Entry 6ZY2 (electron microscopy, 3.60 A resolution); this record covers chains C and G of the 12 polymer chains in the assembly.

== Chain C ==
Molecule: ABC transporter maintaining OM lipid asymmetry, cytoplasmic STAS component
From: Escherichia coli
Reference sequence: W8T4U6 (W8T4U6_ECOLX); residue numbers follow UniProt; this construct covers 1-97
Sequence (105 residues; numbered 1 to 105; the number before each row is that of its first residue):
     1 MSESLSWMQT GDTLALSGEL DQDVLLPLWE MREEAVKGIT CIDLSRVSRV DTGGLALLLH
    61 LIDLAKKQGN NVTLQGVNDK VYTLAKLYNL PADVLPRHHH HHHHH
Unresolved in the structure: 1-2, 99-105
Construct notes: expression tag (98-105)

== Chain G ==
Molecule: Toluene tolerance protein Ttg2A
From: Escherichia coli 909945-2
Reference sequence: V0AC37 (V0AC37_ECOLX); residue numbers follow UniProt; this construct covers 1-269
Sequence (269 residues; row label = number of the first residue in the row):
     1 MEQSVANLVD MRDVSFTRGN RCIFDNISLT VPRGKITAIM GPSGIGKTTL LRLIGGQIAP
    61 DHGEILFDGE NIPAMSRSRL YTVRKRMSML FQSGALFTDM NVFDNVAYPL REHTQLPAPL
   121 LHSTVMMKLE AVGLRGAAKL MPSELSGGMA RRAALARAIA LEPDLIMFDE PFVGQDPITM
   181 GVLVKLISEL NSALGVTCVV VSHDVPEVLS IADHAWILAD KKIVAHGSAQ ALQANPDPRV
   241 RQFLDGIADG PVPFRYPAGD YHADLLPGS
Unresolved in the structure: 1-5, 268-269
What the authors report for this chain:
  - mutagenesis - Y256D, H262D: unchanged catalytic activity (ATPase and transport activity)
  - mutagenesis - Y256D, H262D: unchanged growth in response to chlorpromazine
  - mutagenesis - E144A, S146A, R151A: decreased catalytic activity (ATPase activities)
  - mutagenesis - S146A, R151A: abolished growth in response to chlorpromazine
  - mutagenesis - E170A, H203A: decreased catalytic activity on ATPase

== How chain C and chain G interact ==
Pairs across the interface (30; chain C residue first):
  Gln-22(C) / Leu-110(G)
  Gln-22(C) / Gln-115(G)
  Gln-22(C) / Leu-116(G)
  Gln-22(C) / Ala-160(G)
  Asp-23(C) / Gln-115(G)
  Leu-25(C) / Leu-116(G)  hydrophobic
  Leu-25(C) / Leu-120(G)  hydrophobic
  Trp-29(C) / Pro-117(G)
  Trp-29(C) / Pro-119(G)  hydrophobic
  Trp-29(C) / Leu-120(G)  hydrophobic
  Asp-51(C) / Glu-162(G)
  Thr-52(C) / Thr-124(G)
  Thr-52(C) / Met-127(G)
  Thr-52(C) / Lys-128(G)  hydrogen bond
  Thr-52(C) / Glu-162(G)  hydrogen bond
  Ala-56(C) / Leu-120(G)
  Ala-56(C) / Ser-123(G)
  Leu-59(C) / Met-127(G)  hydrophobic
  His-60(C) / Leu-120(G)
  His-60(C) / Ser-123(G)
  Thr-83(C) / Ala-193(G)
  Leu-84(C) / Ala-193(G)
  Leu-84(C) / Leu-194(G)  hydrophobic
  Leu-87(C) / Ala-131(G)
  Leu-87(C) / Glu-189(G)
  Leu-87(C) / Leu-190(G)  hydrophobic
  Leu-87(C) / Ala-193(G)  hydrophobic
  Tyr-88(C) / Met-127(G)
  Tyr-88(C) / Glu-130(G)
  Asn-89(C) / Glu-130(G)
Other interface residues (no listed pair), chain C (17 interface residues in all): Leu-26, Leu-55, Leu-57
Other interface residues (no listed pair), chain G (20 interface residues in all): Thr-114, Leu-161
The authors on this interface:
  - hot spots on chain C (mutagenesis) - W29E, Y88E: decreased stability with Toluene tolerance protein Ttg2A (chain G)

== Overview ==
17 residues of chain C face 20 of chain G across their interface; the contacts include 2 hydrogen bonds. Polar
contacts include Thr-52(C)/Lys-128(G) and Thr-52(C)/Glu-162(G). The paper reports that E144A, S146A and R151A
of chain G reduce catalytic activity (ATPase activities); S146A and R151A of chain G abolish growth in
response to chlorpromazine; 9 substitutions were tested in all.
Here chain C is ABC transporter maintaining OM lipid asymmetry, cytoplasmic STAS component (Escherichia coli)
and chain G is Toluene tolerance protein Ttg2A (Escherichia coli 909945-2). Entry 6ZY2 (Cryo-EM structure of
apo MlaFEDB) was determined by electron microscopy (same publication as 6ZY3, 6ZY4 and 6ZY9).
